Entry 7P39 (X-ray diffraction, 2.90 A resolution); this record covers chain A.

== Chain A ==
Name: Dextransucrase
Organism: Lactobacillus reuteri
Notes: EC 2.4.1.5
UniProt: A0A1Z2RUH3 (A0A1Z2RUH3_LACRE); residues 417-1277 here correspond to UniProt positions 380-1240 (UniProt number = residue number - 37)
Sequence (881 residues; each row starts with the number of its first residue):
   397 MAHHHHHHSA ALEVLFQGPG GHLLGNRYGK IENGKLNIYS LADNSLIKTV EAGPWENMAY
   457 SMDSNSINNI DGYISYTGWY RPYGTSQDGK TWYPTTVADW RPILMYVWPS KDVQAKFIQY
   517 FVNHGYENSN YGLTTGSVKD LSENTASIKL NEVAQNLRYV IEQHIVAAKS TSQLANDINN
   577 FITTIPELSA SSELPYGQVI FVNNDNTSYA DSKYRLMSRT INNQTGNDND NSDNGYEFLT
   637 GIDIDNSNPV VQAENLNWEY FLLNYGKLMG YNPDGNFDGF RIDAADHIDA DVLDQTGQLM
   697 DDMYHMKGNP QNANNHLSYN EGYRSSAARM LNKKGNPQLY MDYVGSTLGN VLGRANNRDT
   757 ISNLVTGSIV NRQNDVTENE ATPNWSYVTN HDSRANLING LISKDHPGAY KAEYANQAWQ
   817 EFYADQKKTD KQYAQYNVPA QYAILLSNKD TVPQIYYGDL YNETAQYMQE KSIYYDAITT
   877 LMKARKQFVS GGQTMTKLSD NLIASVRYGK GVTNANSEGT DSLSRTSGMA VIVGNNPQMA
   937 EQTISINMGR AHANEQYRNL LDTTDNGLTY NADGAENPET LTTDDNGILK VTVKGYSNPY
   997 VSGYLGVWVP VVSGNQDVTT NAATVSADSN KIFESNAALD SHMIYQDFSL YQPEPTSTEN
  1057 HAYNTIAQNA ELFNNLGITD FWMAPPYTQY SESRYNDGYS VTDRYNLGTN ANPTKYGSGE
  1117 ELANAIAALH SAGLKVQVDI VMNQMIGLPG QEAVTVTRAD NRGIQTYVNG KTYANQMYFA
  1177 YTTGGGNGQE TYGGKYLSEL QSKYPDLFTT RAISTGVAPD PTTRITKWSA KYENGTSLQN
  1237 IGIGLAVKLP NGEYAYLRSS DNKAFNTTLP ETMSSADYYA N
Unresolved in the structure: 397-445
Differences from the reference sequence: initiating methionine (397); expression tag (398-416)
Metal / ion sites: Ca2+: E633, D639, H683, N1139
Reported in the primary citation:
  - binding site for acarbose: L635, R677, H683, E717, H787, D788, Y1095, Q1140
  - binding site for alpha-D-glucopyranose: Y719, R720
  - binding site for alpha-D-glucopyranose: N792 (proposed by the authors, not directly observed)

== Overview ==
E633, D639, H683 and N1139 form the Ca2+ site. The paper reports a binding site for acarbose at L635, R677 and
H683 among others; a binding site for alpha-D-glucopyranose at Y719, R720 and N792.
Chain A is Dextransucrase (Lactobacillus reuteri); the structure, 4,6-alpha-glucanotransferase GtfB from
Limosilactobacillus reuteri NCC 2613 complexed with acarbose, was determined by X-ray diffraction, deposited
together with 7P38.
